Entry 5J8X (X-ray diffraction, 2.53 A resolution); this record covers chain A.

== Chain A ==
Molecule: D-alanyl-D-alanine carboxypeptidase DacA
Organism: Escherichia coli
Notes: EC 3.4.16.4, 3.5.2.6
UniProt: P0AEB2 (DACA_ECOLI); residues 1-363 here correspond to UniProt positions 30-392 (UniProt number = residue number + 29)
Amino-acid sequence (387 residues; numbered -22 to 364; the number before each row is that of its first residue; numbers below 1 keep their minus sign (Met-22 is residue -22)):
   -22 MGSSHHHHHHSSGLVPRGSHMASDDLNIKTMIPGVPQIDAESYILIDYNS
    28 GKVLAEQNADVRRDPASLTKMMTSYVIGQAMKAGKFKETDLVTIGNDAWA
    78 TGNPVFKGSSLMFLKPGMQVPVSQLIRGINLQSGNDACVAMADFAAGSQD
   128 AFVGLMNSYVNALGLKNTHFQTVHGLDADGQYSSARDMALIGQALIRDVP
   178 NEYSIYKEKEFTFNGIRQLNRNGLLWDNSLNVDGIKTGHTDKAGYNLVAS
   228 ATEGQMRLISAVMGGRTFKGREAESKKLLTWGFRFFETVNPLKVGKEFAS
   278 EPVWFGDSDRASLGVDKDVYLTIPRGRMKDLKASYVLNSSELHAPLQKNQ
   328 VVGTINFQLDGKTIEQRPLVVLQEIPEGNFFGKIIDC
Disordered / not traced: -22 to 3, 74-88, 359-364
Construct notes: initiating methionine (-22); expression tag (-21 to 0, 364)
Swiss-Prot annotation at these positions:
  - active site: Ser44 (Acyl-ester intermediate), Lys47 (Proton acceptor), Ser110
  - binding site (substrate): Lys213
Glycans and other covalent adducts: compound OK3 linked to Ser44
Small-molecule neighbours: OK3 ((4R)-4-[[4-(aminomethyl)phenyl]carbonylamino]-3,3-bis(oxidanyl)-2-oxa-3-boranuidabicyclo[4.4.0]deca-1(10),6,8-triene-10-carboxylic acid): Ala43, Lys47, Ser110, Asn112, Leu153, Arg198, Thr214, Gly215, His216, Thr217, Asp218, Arg248
From the paper describing this entry:
  - binding site for OK3: His216, Arg248
  - conformationally variable residues (side-chain flip): His216

== Overview ==
Covalently linked compound OK3: at Ser44. UniProt lists 3 active-site residues and substrate-binding residue
Lys213. The paper reports a binding site for OK3 at His216 and Arg248; conformational variability at His216.
Chain A is D-alanyl-D-alanine carboxypeptidase DacA (Escherichia coli); the structure, Crystal structure of E.
coli PBP5 with 2C, was determined by X-ray diffraction, deposited together with 5FQ9, 5FQC and 5FQB.
